PDB entry 1JSO | X-ray diffraction, 2.40 A resolution | chains A and B

== Chain A ==
Name: Haemagglutinin (HA1 chain)
From: Influenza A virus
UniProt: A5Z226 (A5Z226_I97A2); residues 1-325 here correspond to UniProt positions 17-341 (UniProt number = residue number + 16)
Amino-acid sequence (325 residues; row label = number of the first residue in the row):
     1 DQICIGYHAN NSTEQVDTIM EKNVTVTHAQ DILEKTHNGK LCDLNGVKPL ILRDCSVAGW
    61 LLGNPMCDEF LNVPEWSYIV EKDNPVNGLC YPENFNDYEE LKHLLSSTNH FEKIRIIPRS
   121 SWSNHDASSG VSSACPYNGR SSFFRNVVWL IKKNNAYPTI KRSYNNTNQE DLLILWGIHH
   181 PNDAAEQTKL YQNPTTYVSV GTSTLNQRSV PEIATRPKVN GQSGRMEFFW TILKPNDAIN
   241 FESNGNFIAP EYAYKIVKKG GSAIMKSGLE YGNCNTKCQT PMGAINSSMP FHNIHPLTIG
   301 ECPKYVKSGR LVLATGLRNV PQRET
Unresolved in the structure: 322-325
Disulfides: C42-C274, C55-C67, C90-C135, C278-C302
Covalently attached groups: N-acetylglucosamine (NAG) linked to N11, N23, N165, N286
Small-molecule neighbours: N-acetyl-alpha-neuraminic acid (SIA): Y91, S129, G130, V131, S132, S133, W149, I151, H179, E186, K189, L190, Q222, G224

== Chain B ==
Name: Haemagglutinin (HA2 chain)
From: Influenza A virus
Amino-acid sequence (176 residues; numbered 1 to 176; the number before each row is that of its first residue):
     1 GLFGAIAGFI EGGWQGMVDG WYGYHHSNEQ GSGYAADKES TQKAIDGTTN KVNSIIDKMN
    61 TQFEAVGKEF NNLERRIENL NKKMEDGFLD VWTYNAELLV LMENERTLDF HDSNVKNLYD
   121 KVRLQLRDNA KELGNGCFEF YHKCDNECME SVKNGTYDYP QYSEEARLNR EEISGV
Unresolved in the structure: 161-176
Disulfides: C144-C148
Covalently attached groups: N-acetylglucosamine (NAG) linked to N154

== Interface between chain A and chain B ==
Residue-residue contacts - 109 pairs, chain A then chain B:
  D1(A) with S27(B); N28(B); F138(B); E139(B); F140(B), hydrogen bond (backbone-backbone); K143(B); C144(B), hydrogen bond (side chain-backbone)
  Q2(A) with H26(B); S27(B), hydrogen bond (backbone-backbone); L133(B); C137(B); F138(B); E139(B), hydrogen bond; F140(B); M149(B)
  I3(A) with Y24(B), hydrophobic; H25(B); H26(B); L126(B), hydrophobic; C137(B); F138(B), hydrogen bond (backbone-backbone); F140(B), hydrophobic; M149(B), hydrophobic
  C4(A) with W14(B); G23(B); Y24(B); H25(B), hydrogen bond (backbone-backbone); G136(B); C137(B), disulfide
  I5(A) with I10(B); W14(B); G23(B); Y24(B), hydrophobic; L118(B), hydrophobic; Y119(B), hydrophobic; V122(B), hydrophobic; G136(B), hydrogen bond (backbone-backbone)
  G6(A) with W14(B); M17(B); Y22(B); G23(B), hydrogen bond (backbone-backbone)
  Y7(A) with I6(B), hydrophobic; A7(B), hydrogen bond (side chain-backbone); I10(B), hydrogen bond (side chain-backbone); E11(B); G12(B), hydrogen bond (side chain-backbone); G13(B); W14(B), hydrogen bond (backbone-backbone); M17(B); W21(B)
  H8(A) with M17(B), hydrogen bond (side chain-backbone); G20(B); W21(B), hydrogen bond (backbone-backbone)
  A9(A) with G13(B); W14(B); Q15(B)
  N10(A) with Q15(B)
  N11(A) with Q15(B)
  V16(A) with N104(B)
  D17(A) with L101(B); N104(B), hydrogen bond (backbone-side chain)
  T18(A) with E105(B)
  I19(A) with L101(B), hydrophobic
  M20(A) with E105(B)
  T27(A) with W21(B)
  H28(A) with W21(B), hydrogen bond
  Q30(A) with V52(B)
  E99(A) with E69(B); F70(B); N71(B)
  K102(A) with E69(B), salt bridge
  K266(A) with E69(B), salt bridge
  P290(A) with I56(B), hydrophobic
  F291(A) with M59(B), hydrophobic; Q62(B); A96(B), hydrophobic
  P296(A) with A65(B)
  L297(A) with A65(B), hydrophobic
  K304(A) with Q62(B)
  Y305(A) with Q62(B), hydrogen bond (backbone-side chain)
  V306(A) with T93(B)
  K307(A) with D90(B), salt bridge; T93(B), hydrogen bond (backbone-side chain)
  S308(A) with T93(B); E97(B), hydrogen bond
  L311(A) with E97(B)
  V312(A) with V100(B); N104(B), hydrogen bond (backbone-side chain)
  L313(A) with I55(B), hydrophobic; V100(B), hydrophobic; N104(B)
  A314(A) with N104(B), hydrogen bond (backbone-side chain); T107(B)
  T315(A) with W21(B); T48(B); T107(B); H111(B), hydrogen bond (backbone-side chain)
  G316(A) with W21(B); T107(B); H111(B), hydrogen bond (backbone-side chain)
  L317(A) with I6(B), hydrophobic; W21(B); H111(B)
  R318(A) with L108(B)
  V320(A) with A7(B), hydrophobic; E11(B); G12(B); G13(B), hydrogen bond (backbone-backbone)
  P321(A) with G13(B)
Interface residues without a listed pair, chain A (47 interface residues in all): V24, V26, I32, E81, H103, I264
Interface residues without a listed pair, chain B (61 interface residues in all): A5, V18, E29, K68, E74, W92, L98, V115, K153
Cross-chain cystine bridges: C4(A)-C137(B)

== Summary ==
47 residues of chain A face 61 of chain B across their interface, with 1 disulfide bond, 24 hydrogen bonds and
3 salt bridges. Among the polar pairs are K102(A)-E69(B), K266(A)-E69(B) and K307(A)-D90(B). Chain A binds
N-acetyl-alpha-neuraminic acid.
Here chain A is Haemagglutinin (HA1 chain) and chain B is Haemagglutinin (HA2 chain), both from Influenza A
virus. Entry 1JSO (Structure of avian H5 haemagglutinin bound to lstc receptor analog) was determined by X-ray
diffraction, deposited together with 1JSH, 1JSI and 1JSN.
